Entry 6O6X (X-ray diffraction, 2.11 A resolution); this record covers chains A and D of the 4 polymer chains in the assembly.

# Chain A
Protein: Csm6
Organism: Thermococcus onnurineus (strain NA1)
Reference sequence: B6YWC3 (B6YWC3_THEON); residues 1-432 here = UniProt positions 1-432
Amino-acid sequence (440 residues; numbered -1 to 438; the number before each row is that of its first residue; numbers below 1 keep their minus sign (Met-1 is residue -1)):
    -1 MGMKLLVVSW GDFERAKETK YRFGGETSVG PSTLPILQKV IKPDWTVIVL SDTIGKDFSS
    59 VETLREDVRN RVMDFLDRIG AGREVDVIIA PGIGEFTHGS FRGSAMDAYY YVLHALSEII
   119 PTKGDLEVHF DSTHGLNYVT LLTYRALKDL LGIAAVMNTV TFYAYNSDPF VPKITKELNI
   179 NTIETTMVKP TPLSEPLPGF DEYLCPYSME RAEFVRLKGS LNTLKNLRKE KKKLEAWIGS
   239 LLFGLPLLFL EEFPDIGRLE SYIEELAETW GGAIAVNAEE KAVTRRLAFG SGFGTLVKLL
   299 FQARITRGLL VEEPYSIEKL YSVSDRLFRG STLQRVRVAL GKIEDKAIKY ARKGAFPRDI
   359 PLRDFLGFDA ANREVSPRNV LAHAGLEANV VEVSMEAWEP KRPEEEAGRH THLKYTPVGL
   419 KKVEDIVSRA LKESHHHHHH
Unresolved in the structure: -1 to 0, 433-438
Differences from the reference sequence: initiating methionine (-1); expression tag (0, 433-438); engineered mutation Ala14 (Trp in B6YWC3), Ala337 (Glu in B6YWC3)

# Chain D
Molecule: Cyclic RNA cA4
Sequence (4 nucleotides; each row starts with the number of its first residue):
     1 AAAA
Covalent attachments: covalent link A1-A4

# Chain A / chain D interface
Residue-residue contacts - 21 pairs, chain A then chain D:
  Asp10(A) - A1(D)  sugar contact
  Arg13(A) - A1(D)  sugar contact
  Ala14(A) - A2(D)  base contact
  Lys15(A) - A2(D)  hydrogen bond to the base
  Thr17(A) - A2(D)  base contact
  Tyr19(A) - A2(D)  hydrogen bond to the base
  Pro29(A) - A2(D)  base contact
  Thr51(A) - A1(D)  hydrogen bond to the base
  Ile52(A) - A1(D)  base contact
  Phe94(A) - A1(D)  base contact
  His96(A) - A1(D)  base contact
  Thr131(A) - A2(D)  sugar contact
  His132(A) - A2(D)  base contact
  Gly133(A) - A2(D)  sugar contact
  Leu134(A) - A1(D)  sugar contact
  Asn135(A) - A1(D)  hydrogen bond to the phosphate
  Ser165(A) - A2(D)  base contact
  Pro167(A) - A2(D)  sugar contact
  Phe168(A) - A2(D)  hydrogen bond to the sugar
  Val169(A) - A3(D)  base contact
  Leu176(A) - A2(D)  base contact
Other interface residues (no listed pair), chain A (22 interface residues in all): Gly9
Other interface residues (no listed pair), chain D (4 interface residues in all): A4

# Summary
22 residues of chain A face 4 of chain D across their interface, with 5 hydrogen bonds. Polar pairs include
Lys15(A)-A2(D), Tyr19(A)-A2(D) and Thr51(A)-A1(D).
Here chain A is Csm6 (Thermococcus onnurineus (strain NA1)) and chain D is Cyclic RNA cA4. Entry 6O6X (Crystal
structure of Csm6 W14A/E337A mutant in complex with cA4 by cocrystallization) was determined by X-ray
diffraction, deposited together with 6O6V and 6O71.
